PDB entry 5YHM | X-ray diffraction, 1.91 A resolution | chains C and F of the 12 polymer chains in the assembly

== Chain C (and F) ==
Name: 3-dehydroquinate dehydratase
Source organism: Acinetobacter baumannii (strain ATCC 17978 / CIP 53.77 / LMG 1025 / NCDC KC755 / 5377)
Notes: chain F of this document is another copy of the same molecule, construct and numbering; everything in this record applies to it too
UniProt: A3M692 (AROQ_ACIBT); numbering as in UniProt (aligned over 3-147)
Sequence (145 residues; row label = number of the first residue in the row):
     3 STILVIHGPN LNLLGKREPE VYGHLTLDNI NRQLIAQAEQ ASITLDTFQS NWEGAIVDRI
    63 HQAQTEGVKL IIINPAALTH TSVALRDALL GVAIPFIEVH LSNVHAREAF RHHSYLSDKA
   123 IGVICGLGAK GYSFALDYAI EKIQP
Curated features (UniProtKB/Swiss-Prot):
  - active site: Tyr24 (Proton acceptor), His102 (Proton donor)
  - binding site (substrate): Asn76, His82, Asp89, Leu103, Ser104, Arg113
  - site: Arg19 (Transition state stabilizer)

== Interface between chain C and chain F ==
Contacting residue pairs - 34 pairs, chain C then chain F:
  Asn105(C) with Ser119(F), hydrogen bond (side chain-backbone); Ala122(F), hydrogen bond (side chain-backbone); Ile123(F)
  His107(C) with Ser119(F); Asp120(F)
  Ala108(C) with Asp120(F)
  Ser119(C) with Asn105(F), hydrogen bond (backbone-side chain); His107(F)
  Asp120(C) with His107(F); Ala108(F)
  Ala122(C) with Asn105(F), hydrogen bond (backbone-side chain)
  Ile123(C) with Asn105(F); Gly128(F)
  Gly124(C) with Cys127(F)
  Val125(C) with Val125(F); Ile126(F); Cys127(F), hydrogen bond (backbone-backbone)
  Ile126(C) with Val125(F); Leu129(F), hydrophobic
  Cys127(C) with Gly124(F); Val125(F), hydrogen bond (backbone-backbone)
  Gly128(C) with Ile123(F)
  Leu129(C) with Ile126(F), hydrophobic; Tyr140(F)
  Lys132(C) with Asp139(F), salt bridge; Glu143(F)
  Phe136(C) with Phe136(F); Asp139(F); Tyr140(F)
  Asp139(C) with Lys132(F), salt bridge; Phe136(F)
  Tyr140(C) with Leu129(F); Phe136(F)
  Glu143(C) with Lys132(F)
Other interface residues (no listed pair), chain C (19 interface residues in all): Ile99
Other interface residues (no listed pair), chain F (19 interface residues in all): Ile99

== Summary ==
The chain C/chain F interface involves 19 residues from each chain; the contacts include 6 hydrogen bonds and
2 salt bridges. Polar contacts include Lys132(C)-Asp139(F), Asn105(C)-Ser119(F) and Asn105(C)-Ala122(F).
Curated annotation (UniProt) lists active-site residues Tyr24(C) and His102(C) and 6 substrate-binding
residues on chain C.
Chain C and chain F are both 3-dehydroquinate dehydratase (Acinetobacter baumannii (strain ATCC 17978 / CIP
53.77 / LMG 1025 / NCDC KC755 / 5377)); the structure, Crystal structure of dehydroquinate dehydratase with
tris induced oligomerisation at 1.907 Angstrom resolution, was determined by X-ray diffraction.
